4X6A - chains C and K of the 12 polymer chains in the assembly; structure by X-ray diffraction, 3.96 A resolution.

Chain C:
Name: DNA-directed RNA polymerase II subunit RPB3
From: Saccharomyces cerevisiae (strain ATCC 204508 / S288c)
Reference sequence: P16370 (RPB3_YEAST); residues 1-318 here = UniProt positions 1-318
Chain sequence (318 residues; each row starts with the number of its first residue):
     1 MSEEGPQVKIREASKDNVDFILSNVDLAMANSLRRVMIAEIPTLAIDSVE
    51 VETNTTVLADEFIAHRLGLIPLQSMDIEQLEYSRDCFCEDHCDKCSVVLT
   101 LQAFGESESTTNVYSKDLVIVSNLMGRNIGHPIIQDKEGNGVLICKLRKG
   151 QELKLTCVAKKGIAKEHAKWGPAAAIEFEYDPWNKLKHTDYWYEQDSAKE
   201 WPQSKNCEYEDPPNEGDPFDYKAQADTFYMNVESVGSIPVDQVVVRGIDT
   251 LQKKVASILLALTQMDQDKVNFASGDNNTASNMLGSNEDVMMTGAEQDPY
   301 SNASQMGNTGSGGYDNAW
Unresolved in the structure: 1-2, 269-318
Bound ions: Zn2+: C86, C88, C92, C95

Chain K:
Name: DNA-directed RNA polymerase II subunit RPB11
From: Saccharomyces cerevisiae (strain ATCC 204508 / S288c)
Reference sequence: P38902 (RPB11_YEAST); numbering as in UniProt (aligned over 1-120)
Chain sequence (120 residues; row label = number of the first residue in the row):
     1 MNAPDRFELFLLGEGESKLKIDPDTKAPNAVVITFEKEDHTLGNLIRAEL
    51 LNDRKVLFAAYKVEHPFFARFKLRIQTTEGYDPKDALKNACNSIINKLGA
   101 LKTNFETEWNLQTLAADDAF
Unresolved in the structure: 115-120

Chain C / chain K interface:
Residue-residue contacts (62; chain C residue first):
  E3(C) with N104(K)
  E4(C) with N96(K); K97(K); A100(K)
  P6(C) with K97(K); L101(K), hydrophobic; N104(K), hydrogen bond (backbone-side chain)
  V8(C) with L101(K), hydrophobic; F105(K), hydrophobic; E108(K)
  I10(C) with F105(K), hydrophobic; Q112(K)
  R11(C) with Q112(K)
  S14(C) with L114(K)
  V18(C) with F105(K), hydrophobic
  D26(C) with A48(K); E49(K)
  A28(C) with N44(K); A48(K), hydrophobic
  M29(C) with L45(K), hydrophobic; L98(K), hydrophobic
  S32(C) with T41(K), hydrogen bond (side chain-backbone); L45(K)
  L33(C) with L101(K), hydrophobic
  R35(C) with D39(K), salt bridge; T41(K), hydrogen bond
  V36(C) with T41(K)
  R84(C) with F10(K); L11(K)
  I163(C) with F10(K), hydrophobic
  A164(C) with R6(K)
  K165(C) with R6(K), hydrogen bond (backbone-side chain); F10(K); D39(K), salt bridge
  E166(C) with R6(K), hydrogen bond (backbone-side chain); F10(K)
  H167(C) with R6(K)
  D241(C) with F105(K); W109(K)
  V244(C) with F105(K), hydrophobic
  V245(C) with E106(K)
  I248(C) with L98(K); K102(K)
  D249(C) with K102(K), salt bridge
  L251(C) with L98(K), hydrophobic
  Q252(C) with I95(K), hydrogen bond (side chain-backbone); L98(K); G99(K); K102(K), hydrogen bond
  K254(C) with E38(K), salt bridge
  V255(C) with C91(K)
  I258(C) with L19(K), hydrophobic; F35(K), hydrophobic; L42(K), hydrophobic; C91(K), hydrophobic
  L259(C) with K88(K); N92(K); I95(K), hydrophobic
  L262(C) with L19(K), hydrophobic; L87(K), hydrophobic; K88(K)
  M265(C) with L19(K)
Other interface residues (no listed pair), chain C (42 interface residues in all): K9, A13, F20, L22, N31, A256, S257, D266
Other interface residues (no listed pair), chain K (41 interface residues in all): F7, L9, K18, H40, N52, K84, I94, T103, T113

Overview:
The interface between chain C and chain K involves 42 residues on one side and 41 on the other; the contacts
include 7 hydrogen bonds and 4 salt bridges. Polar contacts include R35(C)-D39(K), K165(C)-D39(K) and
D249(C)-K102(K).
Here chain C is DNA-directed RNA polymerase II subunit RPB3 and chain K is DNA-directed RNA polymerase II
subunit RPB11, both from Saccharomyces cerevisiae (strain ATCC 204508 / S288c). Entry 4X6A (Crystal structure
of yeast RNA polymerase II encountering oxidative Cyclopurine DNA lesions) was determined by X-ray diffraction
(same publication as 4X67).
